Entry 6HTC (X-ray diffraction, 2.80 A resolution); this record covers chains M and b of the 28 polymer chains in the assembly.

[Chain M]
Protein: Proteasome subunit beta type-7
Source organism: Saccharomyces cerevisiae (strain ATCC 204508 / S288c)
Notes: EC 3.4.25.1
UniProt: P30657 (PSB7_YEAST); residues -12 to 233 here correspond to UniProt positions 21-266 (UniProt number = residue number + 33)
Chain sequence (246 residues; each row starts with the number of its first residue; numbers below 1 keep their minus sign (Thr-12 is residue -12)):
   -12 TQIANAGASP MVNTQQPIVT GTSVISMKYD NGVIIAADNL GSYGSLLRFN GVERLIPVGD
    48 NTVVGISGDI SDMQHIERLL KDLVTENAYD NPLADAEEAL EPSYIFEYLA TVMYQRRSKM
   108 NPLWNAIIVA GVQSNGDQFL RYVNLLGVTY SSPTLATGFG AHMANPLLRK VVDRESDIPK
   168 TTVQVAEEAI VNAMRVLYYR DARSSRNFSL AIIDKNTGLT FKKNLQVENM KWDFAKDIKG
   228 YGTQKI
Disordered / not traced: -12 to 0, 225-233

[Chain b]
Protein: Proteasome subunit beta type-1
Source organism: Saccharomyces cerevisiae (strain ATCC 204508 / S288c)
Notes: EC 3.4.25.1
UniProt: P38624 (PSB1_YEAST); residues 1-196 here correspond to UniProt positions 20-215 (UniProt number = residue number + 19)
Chain sequence (196 residues; each row starts with the number of its first residue):
     1 TSIMAVTFKD GVILGADSRT TTGAYIANRV TDKLTRVHDK IWCCRSGSAA DTQAIADIVQ
    61 YHLELYTSQY GTPSTETAAS VFKELCYENK DNLTAGIIVA GYDDKNKGEV YTIPLGGSVH
   121 KLPYAIAGSG STFIYGYCDK NFRENMSKEE TVDFIKHSLS QAIKWDGSSG GVIRMVVLTA
   181 AGVERLIFYP DEYEQL
Covalently attached groups: compound GQK linked to Thr1
Ligand contacts: GQK ((2S)-3-(4-methoxyphenyl)-N-[(2S,3R)-4-methyl-3,4-bis(oxidanyl)-1-phenyl-pentan-2-yl]-2-[[(2S)-2-(2-morpholin-4-ylethanoylamino)propanoyl]amino]propanamide): Arg19, Thr20, Thr21, Thr22, Thr31, Lys33, Arg45, Ser46, Gly47, Ser48, Ala49, Thr52, Gln53, Thr94, Ser129, Ser168
Swiss-Prot annotation at these positions:
  - active site: Thr1 (Nucleophile)

[Interface between chain M and chain b]
Pairs across the interface - 48 pairs, chain M then chain b:
  Ser32(M) - Trp165(b)
  Ser32(M) - Asp166(b)
  Ser32(M) - Gly167(b)  hydrogen bond (backbone-backbone)
  Ser32(M) - Ser168(b)
  Leu33(M) - Phe133(b)  hydrophobic
  Leu33(M) - Trp165(b)
  Leu34(M) - Lys164(b)
  Leu34(M) - Trp165(b)  hydrogen bond (backbone-backbone)
  Leu34(M) - Asp166(b)
  Leu34(M) - Gly167(b)
  Arg35(M) - Trp165(b)
  Asn37(M) - Trp165(b)
  Phe146(M) - Ala24(b)
  Phe146(M) - Tyr25(b)  hydrophobic
  Tyr185(M) - Glu194(b)  hydrogen bond
  Tyr186(M) - Ile26(b)
  Tyr186(M) - Arg29(b)
  Arg187(M) - Ala24(b)
  Arg187(M) - Tyr25(b)
  Arg187(M) - Ile26(b)  hydrogen bond (backbone-backbone)
  Arg187(M) - Ala27(b)  hydrogen bond (side chain-backbone)
  Arg187(M) - Asn28(b)
  Arg187(M) - Arg29(b)
  Asp188(M) - Ala24(b)
  Asp188(M) - Ile26(b)
  Ala189(M) - Arg19(b)
  Ala189(M) - Thr21(b)
  Ala189(M) - Ala24(b)  hydrogen bond (backbone-backbone)
  Ala189(M) - Ile26(b)
  Ala189(M) - Gly167(b)
  Arg193(M) - Asp191(b)  salt bridge
  Arg193(M) - Glu194(b)  salt bridge
  Met217(M) - Pro190(b)  hydrophobic
  Lys218(M) - Arg29(b)  hydrogen bond (backbone-side chain)
  Trp219(M) - Arg29(b)
  Trp219(M) - Val30(b)  hydrophobic
  Trp219(M) - Gly171(b)
  Trp219(M) - Val172(b)  hydrophobic
  Trp219(M) - Tyr189(b)
  Trp219(M) - Pro190(b)
  Asp220(M) - Tyr189(b)
  Phe221(M) - Arg29(b)
  Phe221(M) - Val30(b)  hydrophobic
  Ala222(M) - Val30(b)  hydrophobic
  Ala222(M) - Arg174(b)  hydrogen bond (backbone-side chain)
  Ala222(M) - Ile187(b)  hydrophobic
  Lys223(M) - Ile187(b)
  Lys223(M) - Tyr189(b)
Other interface residues (no listed pair), chain M (21 interface residues in all): Met150, Arg190
Other interface residues (no listed pair), chain b (25 interface residues in all): Ser18, Ile163

[Overview]
21 residues of chain M and 25 residues of chain b are in contact, with 8 hydrogen bonds and 2 salt bridges.
Polar contacts include Arg193(M)-Asp191(b), Arg193(M)-Glu194(b) and Tyr185(M)-Glu194(b). Compound GQK is
covalently linked to Thr1(b). UniProt lists active-site residue Thr1(b) on chain b.
Chain M is Proteasome subunit beta type-7 and chain b is Proteasome subunit beta type-1, both from
Saccharomyces cerevisiae (strain ATCC 204508 / S288c); the structure, Yeast 20S proteasome with human beta2c
(S171G) in complex with ONX 0914, was determined by X-ray diffraction (same publication as 6HTB, 6HTD, 6HTP,
6HTR, 6HUB, 6HUC and 30 further entries).
